PDB entry 5FUU | electron microscopy, 4.19 A resolution (low resolution: residue-level contacts below are approximate; hydrogen-bond / salt-bridge calls are withheld) | chains F and M of the 10 polymer chains in the assembly

== Chain F ==
Protein: HIV-1 envelope glycoprotein GP160
Organism: Human immunodeficiency virus 1
Notes: fragment: gp41, residues 503-655
UniProt: Q6BC19 (Q6BC19_9HIV1); residues 512-664 here correspond to UniProt positions 503-655 (UniProt number = residue number - 9)
Amino-acid sequence (153 residues; each row starts with the number of its first residue):
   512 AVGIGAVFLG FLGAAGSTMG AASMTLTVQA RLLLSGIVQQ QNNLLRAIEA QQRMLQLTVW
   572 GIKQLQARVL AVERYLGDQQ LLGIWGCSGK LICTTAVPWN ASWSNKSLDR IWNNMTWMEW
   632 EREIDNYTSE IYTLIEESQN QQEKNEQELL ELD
Disulfides: Cys-598/Cys-604
Covalently attached groups: glycan linked to Asn-611, Asn-637; N-acetylglucosamine (NAG) linked to Asn-616, Asn-625
Reported in the primary citation:
  - post-translational modification sites: Asn-611, Asn-616, Asn-625, Asn-637
  - conformationally variable residues (order/disorder transition): Ala-512 to Gly-527, Ile-548 to Leu-568

== Chain M ==
Protein: Immunoglobulin G PGT151
Organism: Homo sapiens
Notes: fragment: fab heavy chain variable region, residues 1-218
Amino-acid sequence (240 residues; row label = number of the first residue in the row; a row labelled like 82A-82C holds insertion residues (82A, then the next letters in order)):
     1 RVQLVESGGG VVQPGKSVRL SCVVSDFPFS KYPMYWVRQA PGKGLEWVAA IS
   52A G
    53 DAWHVVYSNS VQGRFLVSRD NVKNTLYLEM
82A-82C NSL
    83 KIEDTAVYRC ARMFQESG
100A-100R PPRLDRWSGRNYYYYSGM
   101 DVWGQGTTVT VSSASTKGPS VFPLAPSSKS TSGGTAALGC LVKDYFPEPV TVSWNSGALT
   161 SGVHTFPAVL QSSGLYSLSS VVTVPSSSLG TQTYICNVNH KPSNTKVDKR VEPKSCDK
Unresolved in the structure: 1, 115-218
Disulfides: Cys-22/Cys-92

== Chain F / chain M interface ==
Contacting residue pairs (33):
  Ala-512(F) / Tyr-100M(M)
  Ala-512(F) / Tyr-100N(M)
  Ala-512(F) / Tyr-100O(M)
  Val-513(F) / Tyr-100L(M)
  Val-513(F) / Tyr-100M(M)
  Gly-514(F) / His-56(M)
  Gly-514(F) / Asn-100K(M)
  Gly-514(F) / Tyr-100L(M)
  Gly-514(F) / Tyr-100M(M)
  Ile-515(F) / Trp-55(M)
  Ile-515(F) / His-56(M)
  Ile-515(F) / Arg-100J(M)
  Ile-515(F) / Asn-100K(M)
  Ile-515(F) / Tyr-100L(M)
  Gly-516(F) / Trp-55(M)
  Gly-516(F) / Arg-100J(M)
  Gly-516(F) / Asn-100K(M)
  Ala-517(F) / Arg-100J(M)
  Ala-517(F) / Asn-100K(M)
  Phe-519(F) / Leu-100D(M)
  Phe-519(F) / Asn-100K(M)
  Gly-521(F) / Ser-100H(M)
  Phe-522(F) / Trp-100G(M)
  Phe-522(F) / Ser-100H(M)
  Arg-542(F) / Arg-100F(M)
  Leu-543(F) / Arg-100F(M)
  Leu-543(F) / Trp-100G(M)
  Val-549(F) / Arg-100F(M)
  Val-549(F) / Trp-100G(M)
  Gln-550(F) / Arg-100C(M)
  Gln-550(F) / Leu-100D(M)
  Gln-550(F) / Asp-100E(M)
  Gln-550(F) / Arg-100F(M)
Interface residues without a listed pair, chain F (16 interface residues in all): Val-518, Leu-520, Gln-552

== Summary ==
Chain F and chain M form an interface of 16 and 14 residues respectively. Covalently linked
N-acetylglucosamine: at Asn-616(F) and Asn-625(F). From the paper: modification sites Asn-611(F), Asn-616(F)
and Asn-625(F) among others; conformational variability at Ala-512(F) and Ile-548(F).
Here chain F is HIV-1 envelope glycoprotein GP160 (Human immunodeficiency virus 1) and chain M is
Immunoglobulin G PGT151 (Homo sapiens). Entry 5FUU (Ectodomain of cleaved wild type JR-FL EnvdCT trimer in
complex with PGT151 Fab) was determined by electron microscopy.
